4LBU - chain A; structure by X-ray diffraction, 1.17 A resolution.

Chain A:
Protein: Queuine tRNA-ribosyltransferase
Source organism: Zymomonas Mobilis subsp. mobilis
Notes: EC 2.4.2.29
UniProtKB: P28720 (TGT_ZYMMO); residue numbers follow UniProt; this construct covers 1-386
Chain sequence (388 residues; row label = number of the first residue in the row; numbers below 1 keep their minus sign (Gly-1 is residue -1)):
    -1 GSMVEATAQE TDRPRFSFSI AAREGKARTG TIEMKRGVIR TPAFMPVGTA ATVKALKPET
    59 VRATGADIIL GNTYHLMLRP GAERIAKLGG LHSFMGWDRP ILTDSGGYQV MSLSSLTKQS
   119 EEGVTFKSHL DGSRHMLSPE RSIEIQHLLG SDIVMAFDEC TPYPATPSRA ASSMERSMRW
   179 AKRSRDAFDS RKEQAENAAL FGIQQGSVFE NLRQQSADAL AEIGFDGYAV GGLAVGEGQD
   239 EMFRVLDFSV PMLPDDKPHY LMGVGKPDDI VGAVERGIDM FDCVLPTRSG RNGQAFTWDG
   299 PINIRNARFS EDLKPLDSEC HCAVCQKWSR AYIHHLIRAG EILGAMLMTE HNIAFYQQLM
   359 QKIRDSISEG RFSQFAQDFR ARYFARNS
Disordered / not traced: -1 to 9, 126-130, 384-386
Construct notes: expression tag (-1 to 0); conflict Lys312 (Thr in P28720)
Curated features (UniProtKB/Swiss-Prot):
  - region (RNA binding): Gly261 to Asp267, Thr285 to Arg289
  - active site: Asp102 (Proton acceptor), Asp280 (Nucleophile)
  - binding site (substrate): Asp102 to Tyr106, Asp156, Gln203, Gly230
  - binding site (Zn(2+)): Cys318, Cys320, Cys323, His349
  - mutagenesis: Ser103 (S103A: Strongly reduces activity), Asp156 (D156A: Abolishes catalytic activity), Asp280 (D280N: Abolishes catalytic activity)

In short:
From UniProt: active-site residues Asp102 and Asp280, 8 substrate-binding residues, 4 Zn2+-binding residues
and 3 mutagenesis sites.
Chain A is Queuine tRNA-ribosyltransferase (Zymomonas Mobilis subsp. mobilis); the structure, tRNA guanine
transglycosylase (TGT) in complex with Furanoside-Based lin-Benzoguanine 2, was determined by X-ray
diffraction together with 4KWO and 4LEQ from the same study.
